1BTW - chain A; structure by X-ray diffraction, 1.70 A resolution.

[Chain A]
Molecule: Beta-trypsin
From: Bos taurus
Notes: EC 3.4.21.4
Reference sequence: P00760 (TRY1_BOVIN); the construct lacks a stretch of the UniProt sequence and is renumbered around it, so the offset changes along the chain: 10-34 = UniProt 15-39; 37-65 = UniProt 40-68; 69-125 = UniProt 71-127; 127-130 = UniProt 128-131; 6 more segments
Chain sequence (229 residues; row label = number of the first residue in the row; note: 11 numbers in that range are skipped by the numbering (no residue carries them; nothing is unmodelled there)):
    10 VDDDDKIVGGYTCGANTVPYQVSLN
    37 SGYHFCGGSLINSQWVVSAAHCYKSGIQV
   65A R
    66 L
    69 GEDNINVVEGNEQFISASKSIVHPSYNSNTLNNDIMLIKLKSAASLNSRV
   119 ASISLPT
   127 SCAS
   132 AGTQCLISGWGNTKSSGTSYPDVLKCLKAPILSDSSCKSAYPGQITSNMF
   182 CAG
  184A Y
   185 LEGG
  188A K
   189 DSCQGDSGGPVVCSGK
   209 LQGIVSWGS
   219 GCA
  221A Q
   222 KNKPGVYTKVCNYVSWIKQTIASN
Disordered / not traced: 10-15
Disulfides: Cys22-Cys157, Cys42-Cys58, Cys128-Cys232, Cys136-Cys201, Cys168-Cys182, Cys191-Cys220
Glycans and other covalent adducts: compound 0ZW linked to Ser195
Metal / ion sites: Ca2+: Glu70, Asn72, Val75, Glu80
Residues lining bound ligands: 0ZW (N-(tert-butoxycarbonyl)-L-alanyl-N-{(1S)-5-ammonio-1-[hydroxy(3-hydroxypropoxy)boranyl]pentyl}-L-valinamide): Phe41, Cys42, His57, Leu99, Asp189, Ser190, Cys191, Gln192, Gly193, Asp194, Val213, Ser214, Trp215, Gly216, Ser217, Gly219, Cys220, Gly226

[Overview]
Compound 0ZW is covalently linked to Ser195. The Ca2+ site is built by Glu70, Asn72, Val75 and Glu80.
Chain A is Beta-trypsin (Bos taurus); the structure, Episelection: novel KI ~nanomolar inhibitors of serine
proteases selected by binding or chemistry on an enzyme ..., was determined by X-ray diffraction together with
1BTX, 1BTY and 1BTZ from the same study.
